6QMQ - chains A and C of the 3 polymer chains in the assembly; structure by X-ray diffraction, 2.50 A resolution.

== Chain A ==
Protein: Nuclear transcription factor Y subunit alpha
Reference sequence: P23511 (NFYA_HUMAN); residues 302-320 here correspond to UniProt positions 267-285 (UniProt number = residue number - 35)
Amino-acid sequence (21 residues; row label = number of the first residue in the row):
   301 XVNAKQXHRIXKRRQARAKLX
Unresolved in the structure: 320-321
Covalently attached groups: covalent link IC0_307-MH8_311
Modified positions: ACE (acetyl group) at position 301, IC0 (Fmoc-(S)-2-(4-pentenyl)-glycine) at position 307, MH8 ((2S)-2-amino-2-methylhept-6-enoic acid) at position 311, NH2 (amino group) at position 321
Differences from the reference sequence: acetylation (301); engineered mutation IC0_307 (Tyr272 in P23511), MH8_311 (Leu276 in P23511); amidation (321)

== Chain C ==
Protein: Nuclear transcription factor Y subunit gamma
Organism: Homo sapiens
Reference sequence: Q13952 (NFYC_HUMAN); residues 27-120 here = UniProt positions 27-120
Amino-acid sequence (96 residues; row label = number of the first residue in the row):
    25 GPMEEIRNLTVKDFRVQELPLARIKKIMKLDEDVKMISAEAPVLFAKAAQ
    75 IFITELTLRAWIHTEDNKRRTLQRNDIAMAITKFDQFDFLIDIVPR
Unresolved in the structure: 25-35, 120
Differences from the reference sequence: expression tag (25-26)

== How chain A and chain C interact ==
Contacting residue pairs - 13 pairs, chain A then chain C:
  ACE_301(A) with Asp109(C); Asp112(C)
  Val302(A) with Asp112(C)
  Asn303(A) with Asp109(C), hydrogen bond (side chain-backbone); Asp112(C), hydrogen bond (backbone-side chain)
  Gln306(A) with Gln110(C), hydrogen bond (side chain-backbone); Asp112(C); Phe113(C), hydrogen bond (side chain-backbone)
  Ile310(A) with Asp112(C); Phe113(C), hydrophobic; Ile115(C), hydrophobic
  Arg314(A) with Asp116(C), salt bridge
  Arg317(A) with Asp116(C), salt bridge
Also at the interface, not in a pair above, chain C (7 interface residues in all): Ile117

== Overview ==
The chain A/chain C interface involves 7 residues from each chain, with 4 hydrogen bonds and 2 salt bridges.
Among the polar pairs are Arg314(A)-Asp116(C), Arg317(A)-Asp116(C) and Asn303(A)-Asp109(C).
Chain A is Nuclear transcription factor Y subunit alpha and chain C is Nuclear transcription factor Y subunit
gamma (Homo sapiens); the structure, NF-YB/C Heterodimer in Complex with NF-YA-derived Peptide Stabilized with
C8-Hydrocarbon Linker, was determined by X-ray diffraction together with 6QMP and 6QMS from the same study.
